Entry 5EOK (X-ray diffraction, 2.80 A resolution); this record covers chains A and K.

Chain A:
Protein: Coagulation factor XI
Source organism: Homo sapiens
Notes: EC 3.4.21.27
UniProtKB: P03951 (FA11_HUMAN); residues 2-607 here correspond to UniProt positions 20-625 (UniProt number = residue number + 18)
Chain sequence (606 residues; numbered 2 to 607; the number before each row is that of its first residue):
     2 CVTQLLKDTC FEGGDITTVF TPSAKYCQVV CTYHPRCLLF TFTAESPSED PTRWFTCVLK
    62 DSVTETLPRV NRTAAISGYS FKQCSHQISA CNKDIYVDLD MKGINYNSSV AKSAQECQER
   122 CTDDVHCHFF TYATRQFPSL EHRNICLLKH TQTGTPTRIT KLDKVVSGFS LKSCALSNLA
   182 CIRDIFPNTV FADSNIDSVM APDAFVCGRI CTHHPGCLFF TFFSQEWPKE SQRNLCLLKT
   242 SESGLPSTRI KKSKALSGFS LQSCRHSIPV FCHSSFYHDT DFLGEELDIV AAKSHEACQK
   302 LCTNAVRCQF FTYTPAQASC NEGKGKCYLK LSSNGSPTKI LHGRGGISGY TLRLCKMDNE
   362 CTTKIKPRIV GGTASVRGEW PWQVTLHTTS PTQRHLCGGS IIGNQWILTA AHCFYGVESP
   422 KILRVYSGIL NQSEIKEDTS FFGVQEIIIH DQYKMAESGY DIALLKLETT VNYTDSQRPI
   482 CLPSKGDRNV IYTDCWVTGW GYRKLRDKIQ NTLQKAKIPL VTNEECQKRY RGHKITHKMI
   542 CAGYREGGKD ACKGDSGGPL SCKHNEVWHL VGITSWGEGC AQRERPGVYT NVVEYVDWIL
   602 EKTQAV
Unresolved in the structure: 504-507, 546-553, 582-584, 606-607
Disulfides: Cys321 forms a disulfide with the same residue of a neighbouring copy of this chain
Disulfides: Cys2-Cys85, Cys28-Cys58, Cys32-Cys38, Cys92-Cys175, Cys118-Cys147, Cys122-Cys128, Cys182-Cys265, Cys208-Cys237, Cys212-Cys218, Cys273-Cys356, Cys299-Cys328, Cys303-Cys309, Cys362-Cys482, Cys398-Cys414, Cys496-Cys563, Cys527-Cys542
Covalently attached groups: N-acetylglucosamine (NAG) linked to Asn72, Asn432, Asn473; glycan linked to Asn108
Curated features (UniProtKB/Swiss-Prot):
  - active site (Charge relay system): His413, Asp462, Ser557
  - binding site (heparin): Lys529 to Arg532
  - glycosylation (N-linked (GlcNAc...) asparagine): Asn72 (complex), Asn108 (complex), Asn145 (complex), Asn432 (complex), Asn473 (complex)

Chain K:
Protein: P39
Chain sequence (9 residues; row label = number of the first residue in the row; numbers below 1 keep their minus sign (His-2 is residue -2)):
    -2 HIYPDFPTD

Chain A / chain K interface:
Contacting residue pairs (19; chain A residue first):
  Lys103(A) with Asp2(K), salt bridge
  Asn106(A) with Ile-1(K); Tyr0(K), hydrogen bond (backbone-backbone); Asp2(K)
  Tyr107(A) with His-2(K); Tyr0(K)
  Asn108(A) with Tyr0(K)
  Ser109(A) with Tyr0(K)
  Thr132(A) with Phe3(K)
  Ala134(A) with Phe3(K), hydrophobic
  Phe138(A) with Pro4(K)
  Pro139(A) with Asp6(K)
  His143(A) with Phe3(K); Pro4(K)
  Ile146(A) with Phe3(K)
  Leu148(A) with Pro1(K); Phe3(K), hydrophobic
  Leu163(A) with Phe3(K), hydrophobic; Pro4(K)
Also at the interface, not in a pair above, chain A (15 interface residues in all): Ser140, Val166

Summary:
The interface between chain A and chain K involves 15 residues on one side and 8 on the other, with 1 hydrogen
bond and 1 salt bridge. Polar pairs include Lys103(A)-Asp2(K) and Asn106(A)-Tyr0(K). Covalently linked
N-acetylglucosamine: at Asn72(A), Asn432(A) and Asn473(A).
Here chain A is Coagulation factor XI (Homo sapiens) and chain K is P39. Entry 5EOK (Human Plasma Coagulation
Factor XI in complex with peptide P39) was determined by X-ray diffraction, deposited together with 5EOD and
5I25.
